7S0T - chains D and E of the 7 polymer chains in the assembly; structure by electron microscopy, 3.05 A resolution.

== Chain D (and E) ==
Molecule: DNA polymerase zeta processivity subunit
Organism: Saccharomyces cerevisiae
Notes: chain E of this document is another copy of the same molecule, construct and numbering; everything in this record applies to it too
UniProt: P38927 (REV7_YEAST); numbering as in UniProt (aligned over 1-245)
Chain sequence (245 residues; each row starts with the number of its first residue):
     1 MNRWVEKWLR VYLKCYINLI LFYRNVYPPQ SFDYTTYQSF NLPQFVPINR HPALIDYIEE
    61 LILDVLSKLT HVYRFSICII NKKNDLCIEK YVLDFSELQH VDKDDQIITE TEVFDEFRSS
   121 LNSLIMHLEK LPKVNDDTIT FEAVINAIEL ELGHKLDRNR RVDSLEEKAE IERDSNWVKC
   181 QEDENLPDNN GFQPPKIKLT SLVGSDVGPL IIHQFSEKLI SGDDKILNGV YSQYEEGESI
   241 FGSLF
Unresolved in the structure: 1, 96-106, 149-194, 220-245 (chain E: 1, 104-106, 184-194, 220-245)

== Chain D / chain E interface ==
Pairs across the interface (18; chain D residue first):
  Asn-41(D) / Gly-153(E)  hydrogen bond (side chain-backbone)
  Asn-41(D) / Leu-156(E)
  Asn-41(D) / Ser-175(E)  hydrogen bond (backbone-side chain)
  Pro-43(D) / Ser-175(E)
  Pro-43(D) / Asn-176(E)
  Thr-111(D) / Glu-151(E)
  Thr-111(D) / His-154(E)
  Phe-114(D) / Gly-153(E)
  Phe-114(D) / His-154(E)
  Asp-115(D) / Glu-151(E)
  Asp-115(D) / His-154(E)  salt bridge
  Asp-115(D) / Lys-179(E)  salt bridge
  Arg-118(D) / Gly-153(E)
  Arg-118(D) / Ser-175(E)  hydrogen bond (side chain-backbone)
  Arg-118(D) / Trp-177(E)  hydrogen bond (side chain-backbone)
  Ser-119(D) / Lys-179(E)  hydrogen bond (side chain-backbone)
  Asn-122(D) / Val-178(E)
  Lys-198(D) / Lys-83(E)
Other interface residues (no listed pair), chain D (12 interface residues in all): Gln-38, Leu-42, Glu-116
Other interface residues (no listed pair), chain E (11 interface residues in all): Asp-157

== Summary ==
The interface between chain D and chain E involves 12 residues on one side and 11 on the other, with 5
hydrogen bonds and 2 salt bridges. Polar pairs include Asp-115(D)/His-154(E), Asp-115(D)/Lys-179(E) and
Asn-41(D)/Gly-153(E).
Both chains are DNA polymerase zeta processivity subunit (Saccharomyces cerevisiae). Entry 7S0T (Structure of
DNA polymerase zeta with mismatched DNA) was determined by electron microscopy.
